PDB entry 5ONY | X-ray diffraction, 1.60 A resolution | chain A

== Chain A ==
Name: Copper-containing nitrite reductase
Source organism: Alcaligenes xylosoxydans xylosoxydans
Notes: EC 1.7.2.1
UniProtKB: O68601 (O68601_ALCXX); residues 2-336 here correspond to UniProt positions 26-360 (UniProt number = residue number + 24)
Sequence (335 residues; row label = number of the first residue in the row):
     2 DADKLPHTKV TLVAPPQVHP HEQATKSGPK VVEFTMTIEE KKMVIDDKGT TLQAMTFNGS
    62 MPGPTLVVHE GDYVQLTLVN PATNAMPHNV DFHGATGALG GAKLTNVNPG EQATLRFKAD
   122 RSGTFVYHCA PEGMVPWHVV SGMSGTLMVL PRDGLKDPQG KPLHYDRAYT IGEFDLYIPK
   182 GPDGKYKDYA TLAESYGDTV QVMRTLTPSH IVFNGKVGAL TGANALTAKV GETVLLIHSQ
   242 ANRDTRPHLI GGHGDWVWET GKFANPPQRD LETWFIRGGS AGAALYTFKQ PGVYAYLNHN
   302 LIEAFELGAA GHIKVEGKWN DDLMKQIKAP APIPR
Metal / ion sites: Cu ion site 1: His89, Cys130, His139; Cu ion site 2: His94, His129, His300; Zn2+: His165, Asp167, Glu195
What the authors report for this chain:
  - binding site for tetraethylene glycol: His313
  - Zn2+ coordination: His165, Asp167, Glu195
  - contacts within the chain: His249-Glu273 (hydrogen bond)
  - catalytic residues: Asp92, His249
  - Cu ion coordination: His89, His94, His129, Cys130, His139, Met144, His300

== Summary ==
His89, Cys130 and His139 coordinate Cu ion site 1. The Cu ion site 2 is built by His94, His129 and His300. The
paper reports catalytic residues Asp92 and His249; a binding site for tetraethylene glycol at His313.
Chain A is Copper-containing nitrite reductase (Alcaligenes xylosoxydans xylosoxydans); the structure,
As-isolated resting state copper nitrite reductase from Achromobacter xylosoxidans, was determined by X-ray
diffraction together with 5ONX from the same study.
